Entry 6P9Y (electron microscopy, 3.01 A resolution); this record covers chains B and R of the 6 polymer chains in the assembly.

# Chain B
Molecule: Guanine nucleotide-binding protein G(I)/G(S)/G(T) subunit beta-1
Source organism: Homo sapiens
UniProtKB: P62873 (GBB1_HUMAN); numbering as in UniProt (aligned over 2-340)
Chain sequence (350 residues; numbered -9 to 340; the number before each row is that of its first residue; numbers below 1 keep their minus sign (Met-9 is residue -9)):
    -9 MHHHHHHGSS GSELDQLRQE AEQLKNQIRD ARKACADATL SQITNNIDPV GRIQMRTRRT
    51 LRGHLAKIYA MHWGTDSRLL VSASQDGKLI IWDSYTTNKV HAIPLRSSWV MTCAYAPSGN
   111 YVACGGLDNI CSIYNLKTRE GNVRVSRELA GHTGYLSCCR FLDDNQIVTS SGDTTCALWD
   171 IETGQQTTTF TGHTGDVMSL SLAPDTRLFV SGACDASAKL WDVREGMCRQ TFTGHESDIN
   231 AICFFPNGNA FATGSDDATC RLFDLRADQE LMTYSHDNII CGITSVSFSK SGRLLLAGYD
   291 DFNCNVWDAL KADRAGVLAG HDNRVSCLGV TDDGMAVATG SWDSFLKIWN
Unresolved in the structure: -9 to 2
Construct notes: expression tag (-9 to 1)
Swiss-Prot annotation at these positions:
  - modified residue: Ser2 (N-acetylserine), His266 (Phosphohistidine)
  - natural variant: Leu30 (L30F: In MRD42; uncertain significance), Arg52 (R52G: In MRD42), Gly64 (G64V: In MRD42), Asp76 (D76E: In MRD42; D76G: In MRD42), Gly77 (G77S: In MRD42), Lys78 (K78R: In MRD42), Ile80 (I80N: In MRD42; I80T: In MRD42), His91 (H91R: In MRD42; uncertain significance), Ala92 (A92T: In MRD42), Pro94 (P94S: In MRD42), Leu95 (L95P: In MRD42), Arg96 (R96L: In MRD42), 5 further natural variant entries in UniProt

# Chain R
Molecule: Pituitary adenylate cyclase-activating polypeptide type I receptor
Source organism: Homo sapiens
UniProtKB: P41586 (PACR_HUMAN); residue numbers follow UniProt; this construct covers 19-468
Chain sequence (483 residues; numbered 5 to 487; the number before each row is that of its first residue):
     5 DYKDDDDLEV LFQGPAMHSD CIFKKEQAMC LEKIQRANEL MGFNDSSPGC PGMWDNITCW
    65 KPAHVGEMVL VSCPELFRIF NPDQVWETET IGESDFGDSN SLDLSDMGVV SRNCTEDGWS
   125 EPFPHYFDAC GFDEYESETG DQDYYYLSVK ALYTVGYSTS LVTLTTAMVI LCRFRKLHCT
   185 RNFIHMNLFV SFMLRAISVF IKDWILYAEQ DSNHCFISTV ECKAVMVFFH YCVVSNYFWL
   245 FIEGLYLFTL LVETFFPERR YFYWYTIIGW GTPTVCVTVW ATLRLYFDDT GCWDMNDSTA
   305 LWWVIKGPVV GSIMVNFVLF IGIIVILVQK LQSPDMGGNE SSIYLRLARS TLLLIPLFGI
   365 HYTVFAFSPE NVSKRERLVF ELGLGSFQGF VVAVLYCFLN GEVQAEIKRK WRSWKVNRYF
   425 AVDFKHRHPS LASSGVNGGT QLSILSKSSS QIRMSGLPAD NLATPAGLEV LFQGPHHHHH
   485 HHH
Unresolved in the structure: 5-147, 214-220, 340-345, 419-487
Construct notes: expression tag (5-18, 469-487)
Disulfides: Cys226-Cys296
Swiss-Prot annotation at these positions:
  - region: Glu125 to Tyr139 (Important for ADCYAP1/PACAP ligand binding and specificity)
  - modified residue (Phosphoserine): Ser434, Ser447
  - glycosylation (N-linked (GlcNAc...) asparagine): Asn48, Asn60, Asn117, Asn300, Asn375
  - mutagenesis: Val114 (V114A: Reduced affinity for ADCYAP1), Glu125 (E125R: Reduced affinity for ADCYAP1), Pro128 (P128A: Reduced affinity for ADCYAP1), Tyr130 (Y130A: Decreases maxadilan-induced receptor activity in the functional cAMP assay. Does not affect PACAP-38-induced receptor activity), Phe131 (F131A: Decreases maxadilan-induced receptor activity in the functional cAMP assay. Does not affect PACAP-38-induced receptor activity), Glu138 (E138R: Reduced affinity for ADCYAP1), Tyr139 (Y139A: Strongly reduced affinity for ADCYAP1), Tyr150 (Y150A: Decreased ADCYAP1/PACAP27 potency for ADCYAP1R1), Tyr157 (Y157A: Decreases maxadilan-induced receptor activity in the functional cAMP assay. Does not affect PACAP-38-induced receptor activity), Tyr161 (Y161A: Decreases PACAP-38-induced receptor activity in the functional cAMP assay. Decreases maxadilan-induced receptor activity), Arg199 (R199A: Decreases PACAP-38-induced receptor activity in the functional cAMP assay. Slightly decreases maxadilan-induced receptor activity), Lys206 (K206A: Decreases PACAP-38-induced receptor activity in the functional cAMP assay. Decreases maxadilan-induced receptor activity), 7 further mutagenesis entries in UniProt

# How chain B and chain R interact
Contacting residue pairs (8):
  Arg52(B) - Arg179(R)
  Phe292(B) - Arg413(R)
  Ala309(B) - Arg413(R)  hydrogen bond (backbone-side chain)
  Ala309(B) - Ser417(R)
  Asp312(B) - Lys180(R)
  Asp312(B) - Glu410(R)
  Asp312(B) - Arg413(R)  salt bridge
  Asp312(B) - Lys414(R)  salt bridge
Also at the interface, not in a pair above, chain B (5 interface residues in all): Gly310

# In short
5 residues of chain B and 6 residues of chain R are in contact, with 1 hydrogen bond and 2 salt bridges. Polar
contacts include Asp312(B)-Arg413(R), Asp312(B)-Lys414(R) and Ala309(B)-Arg413(R). Curated annotation
(UniProt) lists 19 mutagenesis sites on chain R.
Chain B is Guanine nucleotide-binding protein G(I)/G(S)/G(T) subunit beta-1 and chain R is Pituitary adenylate
cyclase-activating polypeptide type I receptor, both from Homo sapiens; the structure, PAC1 GPCR Receptor
complex, was determined by electron microscopy together with 6P9X from the same study.
